Entry 4M3R (X-ray diffraction, 2.07 A resolution); this record covers chains A and P of the 3 polymer chains in the assembly.

Chain A:
Molecule: DNA polymerase
From: Enterobacteria phage RB69
Notes: EC 2.7.7.7
UniProtKB: Q38087 (DPOL_BPR69); residues 1-903 here = UniProt positions 1-903
Sequence (903 residues; row label = number of the first residue in the row):
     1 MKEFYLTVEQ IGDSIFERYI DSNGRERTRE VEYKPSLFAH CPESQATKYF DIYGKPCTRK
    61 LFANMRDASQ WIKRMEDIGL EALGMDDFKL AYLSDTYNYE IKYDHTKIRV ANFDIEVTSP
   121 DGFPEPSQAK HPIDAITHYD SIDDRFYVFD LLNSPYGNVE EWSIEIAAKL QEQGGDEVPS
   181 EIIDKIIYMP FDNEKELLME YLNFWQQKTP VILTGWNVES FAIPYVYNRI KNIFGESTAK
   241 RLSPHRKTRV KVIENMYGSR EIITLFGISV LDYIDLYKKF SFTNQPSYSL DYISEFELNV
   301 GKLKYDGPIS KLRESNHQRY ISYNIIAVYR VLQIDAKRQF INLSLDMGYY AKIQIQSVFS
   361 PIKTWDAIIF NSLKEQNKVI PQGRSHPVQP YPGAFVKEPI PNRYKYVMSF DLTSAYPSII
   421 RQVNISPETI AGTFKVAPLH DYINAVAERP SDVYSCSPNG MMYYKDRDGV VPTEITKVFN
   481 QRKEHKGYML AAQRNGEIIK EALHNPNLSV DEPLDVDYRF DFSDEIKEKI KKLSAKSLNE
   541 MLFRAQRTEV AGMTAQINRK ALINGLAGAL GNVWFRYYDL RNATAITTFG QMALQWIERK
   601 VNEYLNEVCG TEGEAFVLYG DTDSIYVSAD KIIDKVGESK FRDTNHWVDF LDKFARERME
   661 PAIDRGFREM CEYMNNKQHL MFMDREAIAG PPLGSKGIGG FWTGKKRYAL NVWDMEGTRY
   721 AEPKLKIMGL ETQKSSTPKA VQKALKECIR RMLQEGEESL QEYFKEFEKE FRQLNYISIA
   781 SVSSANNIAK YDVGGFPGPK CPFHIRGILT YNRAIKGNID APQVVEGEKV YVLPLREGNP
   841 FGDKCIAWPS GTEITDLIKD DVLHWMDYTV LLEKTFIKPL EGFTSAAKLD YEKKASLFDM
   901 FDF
Construct notes: engineered mutation Ala-222 (Asp in Q38087), Ala-327 (Asp in Q38087), Ala-415 (Leu in Q38087), Ala-561 (Leu in Q38087), Gly-565 (Ser in Q38087), Ala-567 (Tyr in Q38087)
Bound ions: Ca2+ site 1 near Glu-116 (its only coordinating residue here); Ca2+ site 2: Glu-172, Glu-177; Ca2+ site 3: Asp-411, Leu-412, Asp-623 (together with ATP); Ca2+ site 4: Asn-505, Asn-507, Lys-531; Ca2+ site 5: Asp-623 (together with ATP); Ca2+ site 6 near Glu-716 (its only coordinating residue here); Ca2+ site 7: Leu-857, Asp-860, Asp-861
Ligand contacts: ATP (adenosine-5'-triphosphate): Asp-411, Leu-412, Thr-413, Ser-414, Ala-415, Tyr-416, Pro-417, Arg-482, Lys-486, Lys-560, Asn-564, Thr-622, Asp-623
What the authors report for this chain:
  - binding site for DNA template: Thr-622
  - binding site for DNA primer (chain P): Thr-622

Chain P:
Molecule: DNA primer
Sequence (13 nucleotides; numbered 103 to 115; the number before each row is that of its first residue):
   103 GCGGACTACT TAT

How chain A and chain P interact:
Pairs across the interface (27):
  Asn-284(A) with DT113(P), hydrogen bond to the phosphate
  Asp-621(A) with DT115(P), phosphate contact
  Thr-622(A) with DT115(P), sugar contact
  Tyr-626(A) with DT115(P), phosphate contact
  Lys-706(A) with DA114(P), hydrogen bond to the base
  Tyr-708(A) with DT115(P), hydrogen bond to the phosphate
  Met-728(A) with DA114(P), phosphate contact; DT115(P), phosphate contact
  Gly-729(A) with DT113(P), phosphate contact; DA114(P), hydrogen bond to the phosphate
  Gln-733(A) with DT113(P), sugar contact; DA114(P), phosphate contact
  Lys-734(A) with DT113(P), sugar contact
  Ser-735(A) with DT113(P), hydrogen bond to the phosphate
  Ser-783(A) with DC111(P), phosphate contact; DT112(P), phosphate contact
  Ser-784(A) with DC111(P), phosphate contact; DT112(P), hydrogen bond to the phosphate
  Asn-786(A) with DC111(P), hydrogen bond to the phosphate
  Lys-790(A) with DA110(P), salt bridge to the phosphate
  Tyr-791(A) with DT109(P), hydrogen bond to the phosphate; DA110(P), hydrogen bond to the phosphate
  Lys-800(A) with DC108(P), phosphate contact; DT109(P), sugar contact
  Pro-802(A) with DA110(P), sugar contact
  His-804(A) with DA110(P), phosphate contact; DC111(P), salt bridge to the phosphate
Also at the interface, not in a pair above, chain A (25 interface residues in all): Asp-623, Ile-727, Ser-736, Val-782, Ala-785, Lys-829

In short:
25 residues of chain A face 8 of chain P across their interface; the contacts include 9 hydrogen bonds and 2
salt bridges. Among the polar pairs are Lys-706(A)/DA114(P), Asn-284(A)/DT113(P) and Tyr-708(A)/DT115(P). From
the paper: a binding site for DNA template at Thr-622(A); a binding site for DNA primer (chain P) at
Thr-622(A).
Chain A is DNA polymerase (Enterobacteria phage RB69) and chain P is DNA primer; the structure, RB69 DNA
polymerase ternary complex with dT/dG at position n-1 of primer/template duplex, was determined by X-ray
diffraction together with 4M3T, 4M3U, 4M3W, 4M3X, 4M3Y, 4M3Z and 3 further entries from the same study.
